PDB entry 1VRH | X-ray diffraction, 3.00 A resolution | chains 3 and 4 of the 4 polymer chains in the assembly

Chain 3:
Molecule: Rhinovirus 14
From: Human rhinovirus 14
Notes: engineered mutation(s): I(2 170)L
Reference sequence: P03303 (POLG_HRV14); residues 1-236 here correspond to UniProt positions 331-566 (UniProt number = residue number + 330)
Chain sequence (236 residues; row label = number of the first residue in the row):
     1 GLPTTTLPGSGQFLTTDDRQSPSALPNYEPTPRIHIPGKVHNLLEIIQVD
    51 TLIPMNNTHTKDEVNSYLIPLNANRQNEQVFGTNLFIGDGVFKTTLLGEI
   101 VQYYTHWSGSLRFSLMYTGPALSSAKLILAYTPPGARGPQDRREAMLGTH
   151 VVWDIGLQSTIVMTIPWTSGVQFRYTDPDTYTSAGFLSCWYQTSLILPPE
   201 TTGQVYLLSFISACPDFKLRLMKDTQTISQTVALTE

Chain 4:
Molecule: Rhinovirus 14
From: Human rhinovirus 14
Notes: engineered mutation(s): I(2 170)L
Reference sequence: P03303 (POLG_HRV14); residues 1-68 here = UniProt positions 1-68
Chain sequence (68 residues; numbered 1 to 68; the number before each row is that of its first residue):
     1 GAQVSTQKSGSHENQNILTNGSNQTFTVINYYKDAASTSSAGQSLSMDPS
    51 KFTEPVKDLMLKGAPALN
Unresolved in the structure: 1-28

How chain 3 and chain 4 interact:
Contacting residue pairs - 32 pairs, chain 3 then chain 4:
  Asp18(3) - Ser39(4)
  Asp18(3) - Ser40(4)  hydrogen bond (side chain-backbone)
  Arg19(3) - Ser39(4)
  Gln20(3) - Ile29(4)  hydrogen bond (side chain-backbone)
  Gln20(3) - Asn30(4)  hydrogen bond
  Gln20(3) - Tyr31(4)  hydrogen bond (side chain-backbone)
  Gln20(3) - Tyr32(4)
  Gln20(3) - Ser37(4)
  Ser21(3) - Tyr32(4)
  Ser21(3) - Ser37(4)  hydrogen bond (backbone-side chain)
  Pro22(3) - Tyr32(4)
  Ser23(3) - Asp34(4)
  Ser23(3) - Ser37(4)
  Pro26(3) - Asp34(4)
  Asn27(3) - Asp34(4)  hydrogen bond (backbone-side chain)
  Gly38(3) - Phe52(4)
  Lys39(3) - Lys51(4)  hydrogen bond (backbone-side chain)
  Lys39(3) - Phe52(4)
  Val40(3) - Phe52(4)  hydrophobic
  His41(3) - Ser44(4)
  His41(3) - Ser46(4)
  His41(3) - Met47(4)
  Asn42(3) - Met47(4)
  Glu45(3) - Met47(4)
  Glu45(3) - Asp48(4)  hydrogen bond (side chain-backbone)
  Glu45(3) - Pro49(4)
  Gln48(3) - Thr53(4)
  Val49(3) - Phe52(4)  hydrophobic
  Val49(3) - Thr53(4)
  Gln158(3) - Pro65(4)
  Gln158(3) - Ala66(4)  hydrogen bond (side chain-backbone)
  Gln158(3) - Leu67(4)  hydrogen bond (side chain-backbone)
Other interface residues (no listed pair), chain 3 (20 interface residues in all): Leu25, Leu44, Leu157
Other interface residues (no listed pair), chain 4 (21 interface residues in all): Thr38, Gln43

In short:
Chain 3 and chain 4 form an interface of 20 and 21 residues respectively; the contacts include 10 hydrogen
bonds. Polar pairs include Asp18(3)-Ser40(4), Gln20(3)-Ile29(4) and Gln20(3)-Asn30(4).
Here chain 3 is Rhinovirus 14 and chain 4 is Rhinovirus 14, both from Human rhinovirus 14. Entry 1VRH
(HRV14/sdz 880-061 complex) was determined by X-ray diffraction.
